Entry 8Y0B (X-ray diffraction, 2.30 A resolution); this record covers chains C and A of the 4 polymer chains in the assembly.

[Chain C]
Molecule: 21-nt DNA strand
Sequence (21 nucleotides; each row starts with the number of its first residue; numbers below 1 keep their minus sign (DA-11 is residue -11)):
   -11 AAATGACTTC TCTAAAGGAC T

[Chain A]
Protein: CRISPR-associated endonuclease Cas12a
From: Francisella tularensis subsp. novicida U112
Notes: EC 3.1.21.1, 4.6.1.22
UniProt: A0Q7Q2 (CS12A_FRATN); residue numbers follow UniProt; this construct covers 1-1300
Chain sequence (1300 residues; numbered 1 to 1300; the number before each row is that of its first residue):
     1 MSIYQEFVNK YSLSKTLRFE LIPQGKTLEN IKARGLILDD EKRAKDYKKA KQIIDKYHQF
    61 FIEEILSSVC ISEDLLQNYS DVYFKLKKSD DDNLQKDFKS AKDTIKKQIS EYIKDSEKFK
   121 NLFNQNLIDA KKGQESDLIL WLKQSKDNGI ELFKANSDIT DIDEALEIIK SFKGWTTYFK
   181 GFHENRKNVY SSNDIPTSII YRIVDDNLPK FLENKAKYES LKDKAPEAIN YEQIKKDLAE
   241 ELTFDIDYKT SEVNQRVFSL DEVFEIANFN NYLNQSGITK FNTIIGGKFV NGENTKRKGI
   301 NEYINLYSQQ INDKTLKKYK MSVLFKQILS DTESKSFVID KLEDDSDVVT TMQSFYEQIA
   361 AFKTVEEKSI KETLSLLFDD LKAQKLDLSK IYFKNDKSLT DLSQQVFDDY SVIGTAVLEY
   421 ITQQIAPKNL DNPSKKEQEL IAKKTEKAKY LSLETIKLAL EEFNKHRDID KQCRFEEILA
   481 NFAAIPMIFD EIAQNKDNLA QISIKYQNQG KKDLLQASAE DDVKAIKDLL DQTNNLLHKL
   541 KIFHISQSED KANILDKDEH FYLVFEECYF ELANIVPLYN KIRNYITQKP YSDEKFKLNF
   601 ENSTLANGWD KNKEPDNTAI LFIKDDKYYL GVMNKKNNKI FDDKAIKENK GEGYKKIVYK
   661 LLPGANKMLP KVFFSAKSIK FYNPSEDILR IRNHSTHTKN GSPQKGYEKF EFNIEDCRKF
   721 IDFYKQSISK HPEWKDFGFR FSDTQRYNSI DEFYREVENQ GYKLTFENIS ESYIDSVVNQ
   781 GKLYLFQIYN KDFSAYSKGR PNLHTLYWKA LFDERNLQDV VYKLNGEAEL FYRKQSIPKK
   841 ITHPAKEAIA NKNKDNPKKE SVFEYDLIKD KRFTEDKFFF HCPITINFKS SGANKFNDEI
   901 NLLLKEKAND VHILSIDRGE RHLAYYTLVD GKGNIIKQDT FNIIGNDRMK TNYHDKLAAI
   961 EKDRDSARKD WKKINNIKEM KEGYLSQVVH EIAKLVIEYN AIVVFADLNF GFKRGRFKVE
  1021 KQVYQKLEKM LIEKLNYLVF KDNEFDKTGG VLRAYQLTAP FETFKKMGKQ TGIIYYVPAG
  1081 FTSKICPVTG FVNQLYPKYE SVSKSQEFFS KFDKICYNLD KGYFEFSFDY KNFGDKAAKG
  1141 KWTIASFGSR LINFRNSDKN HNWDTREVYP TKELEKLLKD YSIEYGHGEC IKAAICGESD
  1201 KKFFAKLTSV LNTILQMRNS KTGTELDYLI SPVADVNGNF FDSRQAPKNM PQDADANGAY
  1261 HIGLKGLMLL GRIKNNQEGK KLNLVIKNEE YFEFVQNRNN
Not modelled in the structure: 424-443, 1009-1017, 1157-1163
Differences from the reference sequence: conflict Ala1006 (Glu in A0Q7Q2)
Bound ions: Mg2+: Arg800 (shared with 1 residue of chain B)

[Chain C / chain A interface]
Contacting residue pairs (70; chain C residue first):
  DA-11(C) - Asn584(A)  sugar contact
  DA-10(C) - Asn584(A)  sugar contact
  DA-10(C) - Thr587(A)  hydrogen bond to the sugar
  DA-10(C) - Gln588(A)  phosphate contact
  DA-9(C) - Thr587(A)  sugar contact
  DA-9(C) - Gln588(A)  phosphate contact
  DA-9(C) - Lys589(A)  hydrogen bond to the phosphate
  DA-9(C) - Ile974(A)  sugar contact
  DT-8(C) - Lys589(A)  salt bridge to the phosphate
  DT-8(C) - Arg964(A)  hydrogen bond to the phosphate
  DT-8(C) - Asn976(A)  sugar contact
  DG-7(C) - Arg964(A)  salt bridge to the phosphate
  DG-7(C) - Asn976(A)  hydrogen bond to the phosphate
  DG-7(C) - Ile977(A)  hydrogen bond to the phosphate
  DG-7(C) - Lys978(A)  hydrogen bond to the phosphate
  DG-7(C) - Gln1022(A)  phosphate contact
  DA-6(C) - Gln1022(A)  phosphate contact
  DA-6(C) - Lys1026(A)  salt bridge to the phosphate
  DC-5(C) - Lys1029(A)  phosphate contact
  DC-5(C) - Phe1064(A)  phosphate contact
  DT-4(C) - Pro196(A)  phosphate contact
  DT-4(C) - Phe1061(A)  phosphate contact
  DT-4(C) - Thr1063(A)  phosphate contact
  DT-4(C) - Phe1064(A)  hydrogen bond to the phosphate
  DT-3(C) - Asn188(A)  sugar contact
  DT-3(C) - Ile195(A)  phosphate contact
  DT-3(C) - Pro196(A)  phosphate contact
  DT-3(C) - Thr1063(A)  phosphate contact
  DC-2(C) - Asn188(A)  hydrogen bond to the sugar
  DT-1(C) - Glu184(A)  sugar contact
  DT-1(C) - Glu827(A)  sugar contact
  DC0(C) - Ser14(A)  base contact
  DC0(C) - Asn825(A)  phosphate contact
  DC0(C) - Gly826(A)  hydrogen bond to the phosphate
  DC0(C) - Glu827(A)  sugar contact
  DC0(C) - Pro883(A)  base contact
  DT1(C) - Lys180(A)  hydrogen bond to the base
  DT1(C) - Tyr659(A)  phosphate contact
  DT1(C) - Leu661(A)  phosphate contact
  DT1(C) - Pro663(A)  sugar contact
  DT1(C) - Lys823(A)  salt bridge to the phosphate
  DT1(C) - Asn825(A)  phosphate contact
  DT1(C) - Gly826(A)  hydrogen bond to the phosphate
  DT1(C) - Glu827(A)  base contact
  DA2(C) - Gly608(A)  phosphate contact
  DA2(C) - Trp609(A)  hydrogen bond to the phosphate
  DA2(C) - Asp610(A)  hydrogen bond to the phosphate
  DA2(C) - Lys613(A)  phosphate contact
  DA2(C) - Tyr659(A)  phosphate contact
  DA2(C) - Leu661(A)  sugar contact
  DA2(C) - Pro663(A)  sugar contact
  DA2(C) - Met668(A)  base contact
  DA2(C) - Lys671(A)  base contact
  DA3(C) - Asn612(A)  hydrogen bond to the phosphate
  DA3(C) - Lys613(A)  hydrogen bond to the base
  DA3(C) - Met668(A)  sugar contact
  DA3(C) - Lys671(A)  hydrogen bond to the base
  DA3(C) - Glu733(A)  phosphate contact
  DA3(C) - Trp734(A)  hydrogen bond to the phosphate
  DA4(C) - Lys671(A)  hydrogen bond to the sugar
  DA4(C) - Val672(A)  phosphate contact
  DA4(C) - Ser675(A)  phosphate contact
  DA4(C) - Lys677(A)  salt bridge to the phosphate
  DG5(C) - Ser675(A)  phosphate contact
  DG5(C) - Ala676(A)  hydrogen bond to the phosphate
  DG5(C) - Lys677(A)  hydrogen bond to the phosphate
  DA7(C) - Lys131(A)  phosphate contact
  DA7(C) - Lys132(A)  salt bridge to the phosphate
  DC8(C) - Lys131(A)  phosphate contact
  DC8(C) - Lys132(A)  phosphate contact
Other interface residues (no listed pair), chain A (52 interface residues in all): Asn185, Asp194, Thr197, Asn607, Asn617, Leu824, Glu1062, Lys1065

[Summary]
19 residues of chain C and 52 residues of chain A are in contact, with 20 hydrogen bonds and 6 salt bridges.
Among the polar pairs are DT1(C)-Lys180(A), DA3(C)-Lys613(A) and DA3(C)-Lys671(A).
Here chain C is a 21-nt DNA strand and chain A is CRISPR-associated endonuclease Cas12a (Francisella
tularensis subsp. novicida U112). Entry 8Y0B (Crystal structure of FnCas12a in complex with pre-crRNA and 12nt
target DNA) was determined by X-ray diffraction, deposited together with 8Y04, 8Y05, 8Y06, 8Y07, 8Y08, 8Y09
and 3 further entries.
